Entry 5OVX (X-ray diffraction, 2.10 A resolution); this record covers chain A.

# Chain A
Name: Tyrosine-protein phosphatase non-receptor type 5
Source organism: Homo sapiens
Notes: EC 3.1.3.48
Reference sequence: P54829 (PTN5_HUMAN), isoform P54829-3; residues 258-539 here = UniProt positions 258-539
Chain sequence (305 residues; row label = number of the first residue in the row):
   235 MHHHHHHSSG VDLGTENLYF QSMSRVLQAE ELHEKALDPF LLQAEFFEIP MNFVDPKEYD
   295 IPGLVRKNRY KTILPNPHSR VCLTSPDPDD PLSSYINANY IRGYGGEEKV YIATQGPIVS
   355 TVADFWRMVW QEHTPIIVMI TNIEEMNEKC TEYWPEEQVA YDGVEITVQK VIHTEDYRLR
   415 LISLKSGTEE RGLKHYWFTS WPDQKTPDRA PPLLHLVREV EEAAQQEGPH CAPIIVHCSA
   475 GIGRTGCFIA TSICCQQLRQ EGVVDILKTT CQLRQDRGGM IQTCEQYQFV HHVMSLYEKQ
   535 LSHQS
Not modelled in the structure: 235-250, 538-539
Modified residues: C518 (S-hydroxycysteine; CSO)
Differences from the reference sequence: initiating methionine (235); expression tag (236-257)
Residues lining bound ligands: AY5 ([(S)-[4-[3-[(S)-(3,4-dichlorophenyl)-oxidanyl-methyl]phenyl]phenyl]-oxidanyl-methyl]phosphonic acid): N376, E378, E379, K383, T433, S434, W435, P436, D437, K439, R443, R478, T517, Q520

# Overview
Chain A binds compound AY5.
Chain A is Tyrosine-protein phosphatase non-receptor type 5 (Homo sapiens); the structure, X-Ray
Characterization of Striatal-Enriched Protein Tyrosine Phosphatase Inhibitors, was determined by X-ray
diffraction together with 5OVR and 5OW1 from the same study.
